5VGZ - chains X and Y of the 17 polymer chains in the assembly; structure by electron microscopy, 4.50 A resolution (low resolution: residue-level contacts below are approximate; hydrogen-bond / salt-bridge calls are withheld).

[Chain X]
Molecule: 26S proteasome non-ATPase regulatory subunit 11
Organism: Homo sapiens
UniProt: O00231 (PSD11_HUMAN); numbering as in UniProt (aligned over 38-422)
Sequence (385 residues; numbered 38 to 422; the number before each row is that of its first residue):
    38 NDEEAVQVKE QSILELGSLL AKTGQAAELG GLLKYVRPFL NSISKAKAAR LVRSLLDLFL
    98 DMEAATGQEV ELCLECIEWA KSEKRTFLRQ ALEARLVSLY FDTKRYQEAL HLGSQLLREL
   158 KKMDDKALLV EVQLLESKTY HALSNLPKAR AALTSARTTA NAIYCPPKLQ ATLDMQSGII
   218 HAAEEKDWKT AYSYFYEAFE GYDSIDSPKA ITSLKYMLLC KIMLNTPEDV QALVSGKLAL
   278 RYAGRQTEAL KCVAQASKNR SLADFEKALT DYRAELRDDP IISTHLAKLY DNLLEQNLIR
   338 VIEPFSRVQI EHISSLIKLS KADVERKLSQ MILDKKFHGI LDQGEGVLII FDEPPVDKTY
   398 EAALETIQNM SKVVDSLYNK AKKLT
UniProt features mapped onto this chain:
  - cross-link: K274 (Glycyl lysine isopeptide (Lys-Gly) (interchain with G-Cter in SUMO2))
  - mutagenesis: S79 (S79A: Does not affect phosphorylation by AMPK; when associated with A-14 and A-272), S272 (S272A: Does not affect phosphorylation by AMPK; when associated with A14- and A-79)
From the paper describing this entry:
  - conformationally variable residues (helix shift): P317

[Chain Y]
Molecule: 26S proteasome non-ATPase regulatory subunit 6
Organism: Homo sapiens
UniProt: Q15008 (PSMD6_HUMAN); numbering as in UniProt (aligned over 12-389)
Sequence (378 residues; row label = number of the first residue in the row):
    12 PKNPDLRIAQ LRFLLSLPEH RGDAAVRDEL MAAVRDNNMA PYYEALCKSL DWQIDVDLLN
    72 KMKKANEDEL KRLDEELEDA EKNLGESEIR DAMMAKAEYL CRIGDKEGAL TAFRKTYDKT
   132 VALGHRLDIV FYLLRIGLFY MDNDLITRNT EKAKSLIEEG GDWDRRNRLK VYQGLYCVAI
   192 RDFKQAAELF LDTVSTFTSY ELMDYKTFVT YTVYVSMIAL ERPDLREKVI KGAEILEVLH
   252 SLPAVRQYLF SLYECRYSVF FQSLAVVEQE MKKDWLFAPH YRYYVREMRI HAYSQLLESY
   312 RSLTLGYMAE AFGVGVEFID QELSRFIAAG RLHCKIDKVN EIVETNRPDS KNWQYQETIK
   372 KGDLLLNRVQ KLSRVINM
From the paper describing this entry:
  - conformationally variable residues (helix shift): P359

[Chain X / chain Y interface]
Pairs across the interface (54; chain X residue first):
  L180(X) - L247(Y)
  L180(X) - H251(Y)
  S181(X) - A244(Y)
  S181(X) - L247(Y)
  N182(X) - A244(Y)
  N182(X) - E248(Y)
  K185(X) - E248(Y)
  E362(X) - Y311(Y)
  E362(X) - Y318(Y)
  R363(X) - E265(Y)
  R363(X) - R267(Y)
  S366(X) - S310(Y)
  S366(X) - Y311(Y)
  Q367(X) - R233(Y)
  I369(X) - S310(Y)
  L370(X) - R233(Y)
  L370(X) - Q306(Y)
  L370(X) - E309(Y)
  L370(X) - S310(Y)
  D371(X) - R233(Y)
  I377(X) - E309(Y)
  I377(X) - S310(Y)
  I377(X) - Y311(Y)
  I377(X) - R312(Y)
  L378(X) - S310(Y)
  L378(X) - R312(Y)
  D379(X) - R312(Y)
  D379(X) - S313(Y)
  Q380(X) - Y311(Y)
  Q380(X) - S313(Y)
  Q380(X) - L314(Y)
  Q380(X) - T315(Y)
  Q380(X) - Y318(Y)
  V384(X) - R312(Y)
  I386(X) - R312(Y)
  D389(X) - K362(Y)
  E390(X) - K362(Y)
  E390(X) - Q365(Y)
  V393(X) - Q365(Y)
  K395(X) - Y366(Y)
  T396(X) - Q365(Y)
  T396(X) - Y366(Y)
  A400(X) - T369(Y)
  M407(X) - L375(Y)
  M407(X) - R379(Y)
  V410(X) - R379(Y)
  V411(X) - R379(Y)
  L414(X) - R379(Y)
  L414(X) - K382(Y)
  L414(X) - V386(Y)
  K417(X) - L383(Y)
  K417(X) - V386(Y)
  L421(X) - V386(Y)
  L421(X) - M389(Y)
Interface residues without a listed pair, chain X (35 interface residues in all): Y177, A179, G381, L385, F388, P392
Interface residues without a listed pair, chain Y (27 interface residues in all): Y264

[Overview]
Chain X and chain Y form an interface of 35 and 27 residues respectively. Curated annotation (UniProt) lists 2
mutagenesis sites on chain X. The paper reports conformational variability at P317(X) and P359(Y).
Chain X is 26S proteasome non-ATPase regulatory subunit 11 and chain Y is 26S proteasome non-ATPase regulatory
subunit 6, both from Homo sapiens; the structure, Conformational Landscape of the p28-Bound Human Proteasome
Regulatory Particle, was determined by electron microscopy (same publication as 5VHF, 5VHH, 5VHI, 5VHJ, 5VHM,
5VHN and 5 further entries).
